PDB entry 4GMV | X-ray diffraction, 2.40 A resolution | chain A

[Chain A]
Molecule: Ras-associated and pleckstrin homology domains-containing protein 1
From: Homo sapiens
Notes: fragment: coiled-coil, RA, PH domain
Reference sequence: Q70E73 (RAPH1_HUMAN); residue numbers follow UniProt; this construct covers 240-520
Sequence (281 residues; each row starts with the number of its first residue):
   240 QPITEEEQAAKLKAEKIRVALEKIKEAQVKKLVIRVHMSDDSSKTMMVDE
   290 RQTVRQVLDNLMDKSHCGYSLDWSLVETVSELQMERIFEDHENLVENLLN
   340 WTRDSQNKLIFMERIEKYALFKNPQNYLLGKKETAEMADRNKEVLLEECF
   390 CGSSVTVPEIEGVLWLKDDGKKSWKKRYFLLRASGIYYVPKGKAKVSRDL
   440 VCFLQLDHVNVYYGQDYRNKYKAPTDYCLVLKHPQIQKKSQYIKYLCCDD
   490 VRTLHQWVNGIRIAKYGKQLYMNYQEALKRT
Disordered / not traced: 240-251, 429-437
Curated features (UniProtKB/Swiss-Prot):
  - modified residue (Phosphotyrosine): Tyr-426, Tyr-456
From the paper describing this entry:
  - self-association interface (contacts with another copy of this molecule); pairs are residue here / residue on that copy: Ile-256/Leu-260 (hydrophobic contact), Lys-270/Glu-375 (backbone contact), Val-272/Leu-368 (hydrophobic contact), Val-272/Glu-375 (backbone contact), Ile-256, Ala-259, Ile-263, Ala-266
  - interface residues: Ile-256

[Overview]
From the paper: the interface residue Ile-256; a self-association interface involving Ile-256, Ala-259 and
Ile-263 among others.
Chain A is Ras-associated and pleckstrin homology domains-containing protein 1 (Homo sapiens); the structure,
Crystal Structure of the coiled-coil, RA and PH domains of Lamellipodin, was determined by X-ray diffraction,
deposited together with 4GN1.
